Entry 1RPE (X-ray diffraction, 2.50 A resolution); this record covers chains A and R of the 4 polymer chains in the assembly.

[Chain A]
Molecule: 20-nt DNA strand
Sequence (20 nucleotides; numbered 21 to 40; the number before each row is that of its first residue):
    21 ACAAACAAGA TACATTGTAT

[Chain R]
Protein: Protein (434 repressor)
Source organism: Phage 434
Reference sequence: P16117 (RPC1_BP434); numbering as in UniProt (aligned over 1-69)
Amino-acid sequence (69 residues; row label = number of the first residue in the row):
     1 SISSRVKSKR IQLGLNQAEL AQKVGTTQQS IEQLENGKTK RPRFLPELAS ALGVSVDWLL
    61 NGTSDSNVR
Disordered / not traced: 64-69

[Interface between chain A and chain R]
Residue-residue contacts - 16 pairs, chain A then chain R:
  DC33(A) - Thr39(R)  phosphate contact
  DC33(A) - Lys40(R)  hydrogen bond to the phosphate
  DC33(A) - Arg41(R)  hydrogen bond to the phosphate
  DC33(A) - Arg43(R)  phosphate contact
  DA34(A) - Ser30(R)  sugar contact
  DA34(A) - Gln33(R)  base contact
  DA34(A) - Thr39(R)  phosphate contact
  DA34(A) - Pro42(R)  phosphate contact
  DA34(A) - Arg43(R)  hydrogen bond to the phosphate
  DA34(A) - Phe44(R)  phosphate contact
  DT35(A) - Thr27(R)  base contact
  DT35(A) - Gln29(R)  base contact
  DT35(A) - Ser30(R)  base contact
  DT35(A) - Gln33(R)  hydrogen bond to the base
  DT36(A) - Gln29(R)  base contact
  DG37(A) - Gln29(R)  hydrogen bond to the base
Also at the interface, not in a pair above, chain A (6 interface residues in all): DT38
Also at the interface, not in a pair above, chain R (12 interface residues in all): Thr26, Lys38

[In short]
Chain A and chain R form an interface of 6 and 12 residues respectively; the contacts include 5 hydrogen
bonds. Among the polar pairs are DT35(A)-Gln33(R), DG37(A)-Gln29(R) and DC33(A)-Lys40(R).
Chain A is a 20-nt DNA strand and chain R is Protein (434 repressor) (Phage 434); the structure, The phage 434
OR2/R1-69 complex at 2.5 angstroms resolution, was determined by X-ray diffraction.
